PDB entry 5A8Z | X-ray diffraction, 2.00 A resolution | chain A

[Chain A]
Protein: Neutrophil elastase
Source organism: Homo sapiens
Notes: EC 3.4.21.37
Reference sequence: P08246 (ELNE_HUMAN); the construct lacks a stretch of the UniProt sequence and is renumbered around it, so the offset changes along the chain: 16-36 = UniProt 30-50; 38-63 = UniProt 51-76; 64-90 = UniProt 80-106; 92-145 = UniProt 107-160; 5 more segments
Amino-acid sequence (218 residues; each row starts with the number of its first residue; note: 16 numbers in that range are skipped by the numbering (no residue carries them; nothing is unmodelled there); a row labelled like 63A-63C holds insertion residues (63A, then the next letters in order)):
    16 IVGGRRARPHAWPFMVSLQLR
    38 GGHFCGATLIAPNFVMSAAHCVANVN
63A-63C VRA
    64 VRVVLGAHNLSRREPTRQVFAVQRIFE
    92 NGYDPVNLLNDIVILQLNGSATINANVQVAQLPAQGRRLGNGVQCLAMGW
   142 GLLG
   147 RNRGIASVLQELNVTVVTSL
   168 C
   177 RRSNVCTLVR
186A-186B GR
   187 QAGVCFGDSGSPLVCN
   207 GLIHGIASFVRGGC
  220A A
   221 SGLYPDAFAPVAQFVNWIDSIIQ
Unresolved in the structure: 147-149
Disulfides: Cys42-Cys58, Cys136-Cys201, Cys168-Cys182, Cys191-Cys220
Covalent attachments: glycan linked to Asn109, Asn159
Residues lining bound ligands: IUL (4-[(4R)-7-methyl-2,5-bis(oxidanylidene)-1-[3-(trifluoromethyl)phenyl]-3,4,6,8-tetrahydropyrimido[4,5-d]pyridazin-4-yl]benzenecarbonitrile): His57, Tyr94, Pro96, Leu99, Leu100, Asp102, Val190, Cys191, Phe192, Asp194, Ser195, Ala213, Ser214, Phe215, Val216, Ala227
Curated features (UniProtKB/Swiss-Prot):
  - active site (Charge relay system): His57, Asp102, Ser195
  - glycosylation (N-linked (GlcNAc...) asparagine): Asn72, Asn109, Asn159

[Summary]
Chain A binds compound IUL. UniProt lists 3 active-site residues.
Chain A is Neutrophil elastase (Homo sapiens); the structure, Crystal Structure of human neutrophil elastase
in complex with a dihydropyrimidone inhibitor, was determined by X-ray diffraction (same publication as 5A8X
and 5A8Y).
